Entry 7PFV (electron microscopy, 4.40 A resolution (low resolution: residue-level contacts below are approximate; hydrogen-bond / salt-bridge calls are withheld)); this record covers chains A and I of the 11 polymer chains in the assembly.

# Chain A
Protein: Histone H3.2
From: Homo sapiens
Reference sequence: Q71DI3 (H32_HUMAN); residues 0-135 here correspond to UniProt positions 1-136 (UniProt number = residue number + 1)
Sequence (136 residues; row label = number of the first residue in the row; numbering starts at 0):
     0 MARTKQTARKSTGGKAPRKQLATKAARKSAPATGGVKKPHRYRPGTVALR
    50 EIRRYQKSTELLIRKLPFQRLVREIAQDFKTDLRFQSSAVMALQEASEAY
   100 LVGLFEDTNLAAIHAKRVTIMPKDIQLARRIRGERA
Not modelled in the structure: 0-36, 134-135
Sequence notes: engineered mutation Ala110 (Cys111 in Q71DI3)
Swiss-Prot annotation at these positions:
  - modified residue: Arg2 (Asymmetric dimethylarginine), Thr3 (Phosphothreonine), Lys4 (Allysine), Gln5 (5-glutamyl dopamine), Thr6 (Phosphothreonine), Arg8 (Citrulline), Lys9 (N6,N6,N6-trimethyllysine), Ser10 (ADP-ribosylserine), Thr11 (Phosphothreonine), Lys14 (N6-(2-hydroxyisobutyryl)lysine), Arg17 (Asymmetric dimethylarginine), Lys18 (N6-(2-hydroxyisobutyryl)lysine), Lys23 (N6-(2-hydroxyisobutyryl)lysine), Arg26 (Citrulline), Lys27 (N6,N6,N6-trimethyllysine), Ser28 (ADP-ribosylserine), Lys36 (N6,N6,N6-trimethyllysine), Lys37 (N6-methyllysine), Tyr41 (Phosphotyrosine), Lys56 (N6,N6,N6-trimethyllysine) and 8 more in UniProt
  - lipidation: Lys18 (N6-decanoyllysine)

# Chain I
Molecule: 177-nt DNA strand
From: synthetic construct
Sequence (177 nucleotides; numbered 16 to 192; the number before each row is that of its first residue):
    16 GGCCGCCACTGGCCACTGGAGAATCCCGGTGCCGAGGCCGCTCAATTGGT
    66 CGTAGACAGCTCTAGCACCGCTTAAACGCACGTACGCGCTGTCCCCCGCG
   116 TTTTAACCGCCAAGGGGATTACTCCCTAGTCTCCAGGCACGTGTCACATA
   166 TATACATCCTGTGCATGTAAGTGCATG

# Interface between chain A and chain I
Contacting residue pairs - 21 pairs, chain A then chain I:
  Lys37(A) - DT175(I)
  Lys37(A) - DG176(I)
  Arg42(A) - DA99(I)
  Arg42(A) - DC174(I)
  Pro43(A) - DA99(I)
  Thr45(A) - DC174(I)
  Arg63(A) - DA90(I)
  Arg63(A) - DA91(I)
  Arg72(A) - DC81(I)
  Arg83(A) - DC81(I)
  Phe84(A) - DG80(I)
  Phe84(A) - DC81(I)
  Gln85(A) - DA79(I)
  Gln85(A) - DG80(I)
  Ser86(A) - DG80(I)
  Arg116(A) - DG101(I)
  Val117(A) - DC100(I)
  Val117(A) - DG101(I)
  Thr118(A) - DC100(I)
  Thr118(A) - DG101(I)
  Met120(A) - DC102(I)
Other interface residues (no listed pair), chain A (19 interface residues in all): Arg40, Tyr41, Gln68, Lys115, Lys122
Other interface residues (no listed pair), chain I (15 interface residues in all): DA95, DT98, DC173

# In short
Chain A and chain I form an interface of 19 and 15 residues respectively.
Here chain A is Histone H3.2 (Homo sapiens) and chain I is a 177-nt DNA strand (synthetic construct). Entry
7PFV (Nucleosome 1 of the 4x207 nucleosome array containing H1) was determined by electron microscopy (same
publication as 7PET, 7PEU, 7PEV, 7PEW, 7PEX, 7PEY and 16 further entries).
